Entry 1RY1 (electron microscopy, 12.00 A resolution (very low resolution: no residue pairs are listed; an interface is given only as per-side residue counts)); this record covers chains E and D of the 14 polymer chains in the assembly.

[Chain E]
Molecule: SRP Alu domain
Organism: Canis lupus familiaris
Sequence (50 nucleotides; numbered 99 to 148; the number before each row is that of its first residue):
    99 GGGCCGGGCG CGGUGGCGCG CGCCUGUAGU CCCAGCUACU CGGGAGGCUC
Disordered / not traced: 99
Modified residues: GDP (guanosine-5'-diphosphate) at position 99

[Chain D]
Molecule: SRP14
Organism: Canis lupus familiaris
UniProt: P37108 (SRP14_HUMAN); residues 2-107 here = UniProt positions 2-107
Amino-acid sequence (106 residues; numbered 2 to 107; the number before each row is that of its first residue):
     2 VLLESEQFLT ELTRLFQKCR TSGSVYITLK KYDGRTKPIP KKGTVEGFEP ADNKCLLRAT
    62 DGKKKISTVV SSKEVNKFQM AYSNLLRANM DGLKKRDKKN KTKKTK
Disordered / not traced: 36-53, 96-107
Curated features (UniProtKB/Swiss-Prot):
  - modified residue: Tyr27 (Phosphotyrosine)

[How chain E and chain D interact]
At this resolution (12 A) residue pairs are not listed: 12 residues of chain E and 11 of chain D lie at the interface.

[Summary]
Chain E and chain D form an interface of 12 and 11 residues respectively.
Chain E is SRP Alu domain and chain D is SRP14, both from Canis lupus familiaris; the structure, Structure of
the signal recognition particle interacting with the elongation-arrested ribosome, was determined by electron
microscopy.
